7ZR1 - chains A and E of the 5 polymer chains in the assembly; structure by electron microscopy, 4.00 A resolution.

== Chain A ==
Protein: Double-strand break repair protein
Source organism: Thermochaetoides thermophila
UniProtKB: G0RYR3 (G0RYR3_CHATD); numbering as in UniProt (aligned over 1-730)
Sequence (730 residues; row label = number of the first residue in the row):
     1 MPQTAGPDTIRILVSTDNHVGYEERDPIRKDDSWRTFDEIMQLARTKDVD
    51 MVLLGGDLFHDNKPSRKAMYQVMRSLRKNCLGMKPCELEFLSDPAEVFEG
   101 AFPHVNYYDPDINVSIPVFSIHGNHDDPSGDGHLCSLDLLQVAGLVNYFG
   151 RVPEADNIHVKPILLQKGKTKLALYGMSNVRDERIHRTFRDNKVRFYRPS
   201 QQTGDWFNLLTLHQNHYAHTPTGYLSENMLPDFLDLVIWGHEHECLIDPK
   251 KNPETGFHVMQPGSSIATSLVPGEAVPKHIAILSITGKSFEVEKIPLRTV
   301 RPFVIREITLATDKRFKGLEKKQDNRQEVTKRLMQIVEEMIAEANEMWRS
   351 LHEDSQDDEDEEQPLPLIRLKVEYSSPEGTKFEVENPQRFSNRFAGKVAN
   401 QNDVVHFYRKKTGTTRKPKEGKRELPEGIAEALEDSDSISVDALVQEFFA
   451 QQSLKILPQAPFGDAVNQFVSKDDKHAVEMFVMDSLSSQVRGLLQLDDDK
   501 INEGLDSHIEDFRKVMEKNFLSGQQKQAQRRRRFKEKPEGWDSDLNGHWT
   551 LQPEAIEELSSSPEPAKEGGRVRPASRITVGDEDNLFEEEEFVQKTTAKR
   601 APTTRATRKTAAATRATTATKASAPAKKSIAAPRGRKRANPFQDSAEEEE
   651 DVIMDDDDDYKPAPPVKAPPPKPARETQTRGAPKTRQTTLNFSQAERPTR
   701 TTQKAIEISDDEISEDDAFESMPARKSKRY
Not modelled in the structure: 1-3, 413-437, 558-730
Bound ions: Mn2+ site 1: Asp17, His19, Asp57, His243; Mn2+ site 2: Asp57, Asn124, His213, His241

== Chain E ==
Protein: FHA domain-containing protein
Source organism: Thermochaetoides thermophila
UniProtKB: G0SAV1 (G0SAV1_CHATD); residue numbers follow UniProt; this construct covers 1-954
Sequence (954 residues; each row starts with the number of its first residue):
     1 MWILESELFDGKRLWLRPGKTYLFGRTVAEAGQLTISDKTVSRKHLTIHI
    51 DNVPEGGGRNLRSRSNVIVEDLESKKGTLVNGVQIRGQKTTLTEDVNEIK
   101 LGLCPKTLKIRWHPIVLSFSFTSKELRADPWTNLRDSLEQLDIKYSAEYE
   151 PTTTHVVSKKRNTSKGLQALINGRYIVTDSFINAIVQATEIPEGEEGASS
   201 ALEQDFEANWPNPLDHLPPRGEEPGNHTTETYAPDARRQEVFDGYTFIFY
   251 EKKQYDNLFPAISAGKGKALLKEVVPNRTRVDEFVRYVKSVAGEKGLGSF
   301 EDGSEGKGVVVVRYTPKGEDSAWYAEFFTKFAQQLDHRPIDQKEFLEAIL
   351 ACDASMLRRPLEAMSQPVSVSASVEPQSSEKVRPAVEDRKEVEQSAPKQL
   401 QPSAEVPATEESAPAPHRRERRTGRSRFKGFDFDDDDIIIETPQAQSSTQ
   451 VPALPQVPSASQDSLFVSQREPSLAPSEPMLEEEAPCNTRTTRQTHRKRV
   501 LSPLPEHDNSALLDEIAPITAAVKRRRIEAGQDPVPPLPEPEPEREDEDV
   551 EMVEESPPRKGKKGAATTAKGKGKKIKQEDEENVLELARRRREEAEAAAA
   601 AERQRLAQLGDDDIDYAAIRRLHIIEEIEVRQPEPHGPNRTREQDIADGR
   651 WDPRWNGRKNFKRFRRQGETGVRMPVQSVIVPLEEVRTKEYGIGDDYWLE
   701 DEEGRVPRRPKETQTQERSTIGSVRDGSGFAAAAASGKGKEKDKENEKEV
   751 GRPGSSAAAAKQRSKPAPRRTVLTLDSSDEDEDEPSPHAPGIDTISDSEP
   801 EVVSSFPSVIPASEPSRSRAAKAAERANALRSSAHSSQSQTQQHRESQLS
   851 TGSSKIQLTLAPGSSSLSFSRSGTAAGRNENGKRPFGSFVSGESTASGRG
   901 MSVESGSVRGESASKRQKQGSSGGGSFLATRRKDDGSEEESEDDELKFRF
   951 GRRR
Not modelled in the structure: 1-605, 690-954

== Interface between chain A and chain E ==
Residue-residue contacts (42):
  Gly82(A) with Gln667(E), hydrogen bond (backbone-side chain)
  Met83(A) with Gln667(E)
  Lys84(A) with Gln667(E), hydrogen bond (backbone-side chain)
  Cys86(A) with His636(E)
  Leu91(A) with Val630(E), hydrophobic; Arg631(E), hydrogen bond (backbone-backbone)
  Asp93(A) with Arg631(E), salt bridge
  Pro94(A) with Arg631(E)
  Glu96(A) with Ile628(E)
  Tyr108(A) with Glu634(E); His636(E)
  Pro110(A) with Arg650(E)
  Asp111(A) with Arg650(E), salt bridge
  Asn113(A) with Phe664(E); Arg665(E); Arg666(E); Gln667(E)
  Val114(A) with Gln667(E), hydrogen bond (backbone-side chain)
  Ser115(A) with Gln667(E)
  Asn192(A) with Leu622(E), hydrogen bond (side chain-backbone); His623(E)
  Val194(A) with His623(E)
  Arg195(A) with Ile624(E); Glu626(E), salt bridge
  Phe196(A) with Ile624(E); Ile625(E); Glu626(E), hydrogen bond (backbone-backbone)
  Tyr197(A) with Glu626(E); Ile628(E)
  Arg198(A) with Ile625(E); Glu626(E), hydrogen bond (backbone-backbone); Glu627(E); Ile628(E), hydrogen bond (backbone-backbone)
  Ser200(A) with Ile628(E)
  Gln201(A) with Val630(E)
  Tyr217(A) with Gln608(E), hydrogen bond (side chain-backbone)
  Asn228(A) with Tyr616(E)
  Met229(A) with Tyr616(E), hydrophobic; His623(E), hydrogen bond (backbone-side chain)
  Asp232(A) with Arg620(E)
  Glu254(A) with Tyr616(E); Arg620(E), salt bridge
Other interface residues (no listed pair), chain A (32 interface residues in all): Pro85, Lys161, Leu164, Pro199, Ser226
Other interface residues (no listed pair), chain E (24 interface residues in all): Asp612, Ile614, Ile619, Pro633, Pro635

== Summary ==
The interface between chain A and chain E involves 32 residues on one side and 24 on the other, with 10
hydrogen bonds and 4 salt bridges. Among the polar pairs are Asp93(A)-Arg631(E), Asp111(A)-Arg650(E) and
Arg195(A)-Glu626(E).
Here chain A is Double-strand break repair protein and chain E is FHA domain-containing protein, both from
Thermochaetoides thermophila. Entry 7ZR1 (Chaetomium thermophilum Mre11-Rad50-Nbs1 complex bound to ATPyS
(composite structure)) was determined by electron microscopy together with 8BAH from the same study.
